PDB entry 8PQY | electron microscopy, 3.80 A resolution | chains A and C of the 3 polymer chains in the assembly

# Chain A
Name: Cytoplasmic dynein 1 heavy chain 1
Organism: Homo sapiens
Reference sequence: Q14204 (DYHC1_HUMAN); residue numbers follow UniProt; this construct covers 1-4646
Sequence (4646 residues; row label = number of the first residue in the row):
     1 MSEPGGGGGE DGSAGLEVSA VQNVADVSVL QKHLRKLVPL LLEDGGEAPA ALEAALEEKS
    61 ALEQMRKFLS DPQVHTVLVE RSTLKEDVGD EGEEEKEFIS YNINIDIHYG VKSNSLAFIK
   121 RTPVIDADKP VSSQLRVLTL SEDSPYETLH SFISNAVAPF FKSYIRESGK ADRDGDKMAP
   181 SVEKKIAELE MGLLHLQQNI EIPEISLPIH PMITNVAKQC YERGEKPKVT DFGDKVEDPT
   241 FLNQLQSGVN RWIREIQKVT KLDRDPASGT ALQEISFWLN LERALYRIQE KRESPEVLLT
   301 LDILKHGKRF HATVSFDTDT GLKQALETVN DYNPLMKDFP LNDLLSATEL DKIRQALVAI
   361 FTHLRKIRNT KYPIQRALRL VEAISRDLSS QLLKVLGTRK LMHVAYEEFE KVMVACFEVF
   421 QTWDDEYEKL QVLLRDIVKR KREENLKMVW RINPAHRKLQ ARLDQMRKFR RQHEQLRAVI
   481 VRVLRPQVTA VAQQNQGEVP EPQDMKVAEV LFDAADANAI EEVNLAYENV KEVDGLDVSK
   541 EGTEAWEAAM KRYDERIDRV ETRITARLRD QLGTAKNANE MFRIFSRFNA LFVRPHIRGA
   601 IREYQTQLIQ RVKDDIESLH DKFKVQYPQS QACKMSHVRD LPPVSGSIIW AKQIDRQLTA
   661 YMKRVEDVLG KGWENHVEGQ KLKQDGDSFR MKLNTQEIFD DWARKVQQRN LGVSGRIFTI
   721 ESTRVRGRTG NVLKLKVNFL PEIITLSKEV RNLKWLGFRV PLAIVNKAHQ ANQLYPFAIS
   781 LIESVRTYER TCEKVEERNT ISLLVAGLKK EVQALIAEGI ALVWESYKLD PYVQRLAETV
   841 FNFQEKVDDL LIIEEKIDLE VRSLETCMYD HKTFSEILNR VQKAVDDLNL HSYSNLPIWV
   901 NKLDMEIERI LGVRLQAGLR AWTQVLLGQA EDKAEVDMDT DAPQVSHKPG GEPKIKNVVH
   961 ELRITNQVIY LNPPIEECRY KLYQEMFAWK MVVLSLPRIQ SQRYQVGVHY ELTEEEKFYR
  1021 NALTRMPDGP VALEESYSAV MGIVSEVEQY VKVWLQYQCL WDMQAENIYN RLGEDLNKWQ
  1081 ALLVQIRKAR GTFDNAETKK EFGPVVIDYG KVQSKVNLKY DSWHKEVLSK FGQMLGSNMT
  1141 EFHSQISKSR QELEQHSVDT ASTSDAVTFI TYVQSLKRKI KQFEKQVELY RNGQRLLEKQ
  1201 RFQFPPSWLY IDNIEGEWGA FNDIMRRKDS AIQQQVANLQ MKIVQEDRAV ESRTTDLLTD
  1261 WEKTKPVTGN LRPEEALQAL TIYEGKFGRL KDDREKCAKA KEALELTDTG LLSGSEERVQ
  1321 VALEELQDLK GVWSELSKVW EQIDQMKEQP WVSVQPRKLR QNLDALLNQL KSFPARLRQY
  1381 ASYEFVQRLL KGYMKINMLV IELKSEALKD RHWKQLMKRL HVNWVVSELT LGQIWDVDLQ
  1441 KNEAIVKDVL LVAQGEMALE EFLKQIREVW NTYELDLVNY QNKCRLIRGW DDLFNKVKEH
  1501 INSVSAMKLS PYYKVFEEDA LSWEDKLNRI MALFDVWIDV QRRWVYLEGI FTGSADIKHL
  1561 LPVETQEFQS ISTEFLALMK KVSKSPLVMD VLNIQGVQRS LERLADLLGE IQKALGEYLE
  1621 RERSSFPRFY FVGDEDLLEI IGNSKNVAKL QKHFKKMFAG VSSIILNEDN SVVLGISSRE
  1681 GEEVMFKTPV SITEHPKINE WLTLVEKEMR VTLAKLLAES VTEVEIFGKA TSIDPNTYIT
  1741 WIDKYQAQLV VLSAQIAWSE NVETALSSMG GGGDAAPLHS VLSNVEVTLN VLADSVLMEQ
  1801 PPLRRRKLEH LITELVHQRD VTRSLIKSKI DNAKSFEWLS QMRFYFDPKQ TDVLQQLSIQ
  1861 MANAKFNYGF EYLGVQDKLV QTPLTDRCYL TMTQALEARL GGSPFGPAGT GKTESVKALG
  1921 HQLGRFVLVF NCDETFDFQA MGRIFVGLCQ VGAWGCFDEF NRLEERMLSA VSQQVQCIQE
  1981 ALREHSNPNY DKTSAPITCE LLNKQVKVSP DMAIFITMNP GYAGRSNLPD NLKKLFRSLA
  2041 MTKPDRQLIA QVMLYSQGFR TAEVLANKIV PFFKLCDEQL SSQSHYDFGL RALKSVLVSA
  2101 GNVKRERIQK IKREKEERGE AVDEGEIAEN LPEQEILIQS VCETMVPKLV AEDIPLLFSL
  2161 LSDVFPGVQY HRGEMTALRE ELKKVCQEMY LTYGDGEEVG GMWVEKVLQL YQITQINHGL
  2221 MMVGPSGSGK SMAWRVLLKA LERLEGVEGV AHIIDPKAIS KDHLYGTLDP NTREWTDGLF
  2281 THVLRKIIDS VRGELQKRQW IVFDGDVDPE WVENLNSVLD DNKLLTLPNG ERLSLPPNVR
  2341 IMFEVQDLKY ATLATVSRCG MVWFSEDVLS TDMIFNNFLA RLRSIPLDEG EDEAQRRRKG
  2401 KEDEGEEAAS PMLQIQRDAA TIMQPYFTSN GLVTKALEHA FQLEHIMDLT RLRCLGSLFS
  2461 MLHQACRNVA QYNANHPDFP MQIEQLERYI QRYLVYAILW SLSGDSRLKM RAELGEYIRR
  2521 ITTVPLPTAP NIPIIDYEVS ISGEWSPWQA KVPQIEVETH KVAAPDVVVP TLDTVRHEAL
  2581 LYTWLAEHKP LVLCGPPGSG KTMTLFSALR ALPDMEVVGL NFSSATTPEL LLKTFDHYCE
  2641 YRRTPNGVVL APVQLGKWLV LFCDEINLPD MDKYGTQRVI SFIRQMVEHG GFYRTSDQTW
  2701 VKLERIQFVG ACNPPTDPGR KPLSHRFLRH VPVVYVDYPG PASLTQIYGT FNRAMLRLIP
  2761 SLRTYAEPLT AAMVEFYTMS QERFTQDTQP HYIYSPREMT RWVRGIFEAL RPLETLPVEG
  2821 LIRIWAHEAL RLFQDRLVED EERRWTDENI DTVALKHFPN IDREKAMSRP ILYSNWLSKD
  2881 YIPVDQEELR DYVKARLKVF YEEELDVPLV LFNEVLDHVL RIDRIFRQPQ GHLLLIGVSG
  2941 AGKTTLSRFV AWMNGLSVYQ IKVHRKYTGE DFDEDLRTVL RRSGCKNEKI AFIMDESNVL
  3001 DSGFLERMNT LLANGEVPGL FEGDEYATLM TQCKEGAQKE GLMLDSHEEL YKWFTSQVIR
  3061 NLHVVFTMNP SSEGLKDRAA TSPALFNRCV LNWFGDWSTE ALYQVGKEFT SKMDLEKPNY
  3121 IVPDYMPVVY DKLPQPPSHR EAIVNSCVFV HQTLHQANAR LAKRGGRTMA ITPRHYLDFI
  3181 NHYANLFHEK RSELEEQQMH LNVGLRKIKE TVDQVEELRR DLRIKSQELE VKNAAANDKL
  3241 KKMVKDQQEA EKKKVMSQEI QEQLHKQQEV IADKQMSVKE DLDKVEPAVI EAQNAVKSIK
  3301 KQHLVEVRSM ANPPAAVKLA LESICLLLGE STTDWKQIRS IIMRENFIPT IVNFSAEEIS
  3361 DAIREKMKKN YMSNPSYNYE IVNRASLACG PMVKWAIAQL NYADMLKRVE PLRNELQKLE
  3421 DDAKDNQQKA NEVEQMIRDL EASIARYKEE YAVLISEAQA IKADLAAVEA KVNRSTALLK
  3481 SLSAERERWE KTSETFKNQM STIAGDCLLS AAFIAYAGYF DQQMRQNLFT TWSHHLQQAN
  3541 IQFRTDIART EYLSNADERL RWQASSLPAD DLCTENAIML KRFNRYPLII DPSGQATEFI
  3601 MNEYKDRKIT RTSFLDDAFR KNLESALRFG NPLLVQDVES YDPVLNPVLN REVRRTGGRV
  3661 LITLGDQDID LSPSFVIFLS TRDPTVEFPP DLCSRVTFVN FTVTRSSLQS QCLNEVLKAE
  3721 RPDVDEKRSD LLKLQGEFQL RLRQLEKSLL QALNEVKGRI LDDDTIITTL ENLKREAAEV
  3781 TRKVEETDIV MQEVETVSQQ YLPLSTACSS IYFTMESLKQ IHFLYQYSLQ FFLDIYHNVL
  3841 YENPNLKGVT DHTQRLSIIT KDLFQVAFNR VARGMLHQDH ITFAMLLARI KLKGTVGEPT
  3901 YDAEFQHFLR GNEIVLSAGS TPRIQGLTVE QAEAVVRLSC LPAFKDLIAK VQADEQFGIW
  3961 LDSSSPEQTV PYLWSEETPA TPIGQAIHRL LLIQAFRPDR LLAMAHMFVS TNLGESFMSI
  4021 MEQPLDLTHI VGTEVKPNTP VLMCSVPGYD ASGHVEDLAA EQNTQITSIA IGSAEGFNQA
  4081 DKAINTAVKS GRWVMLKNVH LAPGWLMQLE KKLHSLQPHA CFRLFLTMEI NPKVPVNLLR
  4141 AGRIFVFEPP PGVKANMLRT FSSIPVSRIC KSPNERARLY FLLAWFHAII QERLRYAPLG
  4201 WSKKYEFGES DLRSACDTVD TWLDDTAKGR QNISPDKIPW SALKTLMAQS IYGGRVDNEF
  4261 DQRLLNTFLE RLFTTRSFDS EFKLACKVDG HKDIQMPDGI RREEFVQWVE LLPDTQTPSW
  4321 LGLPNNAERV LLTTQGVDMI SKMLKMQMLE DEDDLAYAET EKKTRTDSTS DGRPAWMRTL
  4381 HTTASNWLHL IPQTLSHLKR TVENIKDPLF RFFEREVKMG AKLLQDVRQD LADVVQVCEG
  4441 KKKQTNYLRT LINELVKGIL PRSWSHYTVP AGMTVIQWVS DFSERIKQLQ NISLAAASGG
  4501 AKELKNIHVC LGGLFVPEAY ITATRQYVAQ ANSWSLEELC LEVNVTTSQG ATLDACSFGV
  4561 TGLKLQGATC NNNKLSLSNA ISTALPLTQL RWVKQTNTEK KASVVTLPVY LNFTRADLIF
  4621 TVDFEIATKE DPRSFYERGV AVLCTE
Unresolved in the structure: 1-1443, 1769-1774, 1988-1995, 2115-2127, 2390-2408, 3241-3449, 3847-3848, 3896, 3975-3977, 4351-4378, 4402, 4499-4501, 4546-4556, 4596-4602
Construct notes: engineered mutation Glu-1567 (Arg in Q14204), Glu-1610 (Lys in Q14204)
Metal / ion sites: Mg2+ site 1: Asp-1958 (together with ADP); Mg2+ site 2: Ser-2231, Glu-2344, Glu-2688 (together with ATP)
Residues lining bound ligands:
  - ADP (adenosine-5'-diphosphate), molecule 1: Leu-1879, Val-1880, Thr-1882, Thr-1885, Ala-1908, Gly-1909, Thr-1910, Gly-1911, Lys-1912, Thr-1913, Glu-1914, Asp-1958, Glu-1959, Ile-2049, Leu-2090, Arg-2091, Lys-2094, Asp-2320, Asp-2321, Arg-2358
  - ADP, molecule 2: Val-2567, Val-2568, Val-2569, Thr-2571, Thr-2574, Pro-2597, Gly-2598, Ser-2599, Gly-2600, Lys-2601, Thr-2602, Met-2603, Pro-2739, Ile-2747, Tyr-2748, Phe-2751, Pro-2796, Arg-2797, Thr-2800
  - ADP, molecule 3: Val-2907, Pro-2908, Leu-2909, Val-2910, Val-2938, Ser-2939, Gly-2940, Ala-2941, Gly-2942, Lys-2943, Thr-2944, Thr-2945, Asp-2995, Trp-3097, Arg-3174, Leu-3177, Asn-3650, Asp-3691
  - ATP (adenosine-5'-triphosphate): Tyr-2190, Leu-2191, Thr-2192, Trp-2203, Ser-2226, Gly-2227, Ser-2228, Gly-2229, Lys-2230, Ser-2231, Met-2232, Asp-2304, Glu-2344, Leu-2369, Met-2373, Asn-2377, Leu-2452, Arg-2684, Glu-2688, Arg-2726, Arg-2729
Swiss-Prot annotation at these positions:
  - binding site (ATP): Gly-1906 to Thr-1913, Gly-2224 to Ser-2231, Gly-2595 to Thr-2602, Gly-2937 to Thr-2944
  - modified residue: Ser-2 (N-acetylserine), Ser-70 (Phosphoserine), Lys-1125 (N6-acetyllysine), Ser-1230 (Phosphoserine), Lys-3480 (N6-acetyllysine), Ser-4162 (Phosphoserine), Lys-4283 (N6-acetyllysine), Thr-4366 (Phosphothreonine), Ser-4368 (Phosphoserine)
  - natural variant: Glu-94 (E94K: Found in a patient with spinal muscular atrophy; uncertain significance), Lys-129 (K129I: In CDCBM13), Arg-264 (R264L: In SMALED1), His-306 (H306R: In CMT2O and SMALED1), Ile-584 (I584L: In SMALED1), Arg-598 (R598C: In CMT2O and SMALED1), Thr-659 to Met-662 (deletion: In CDCBM13), Lys-671 (K671E: In SMALED1), Pro-776 (P776L: In SMALED1), Tyr-970 (Y970C: In SMALED1), Gly-1132 (G1132E: In SMALED1), Gln-1194 (Q1194R: In CMT2O), 8 further natural variant entries in UniProt

# Chain C
Name: Platelet-activating factor acetylhydrolase IB subunit beta
Organism: Homo sapiens
Reference sequence: P43034 (LIS1_HUMAN); numbering as in UniProt (aligned over 1-410)
Sequence (410 residues; numbered 1 to 410; the number before each row is that of its first residue):
     1 MVLSQRQRDE LNRAIADYLR SNGYEEAYSV FKKEAELDVN EELDKKYAGL LEKKWTSVIR
    61 LQKKVMELES KLNEAKEEFT SGGPLGQKRD PKEWIPRPPE KYALSGHRSP VTRVIFHPVF
   121 SVMVSASEDA TIKVWDYETG DFERTLKGHT DSVQDISFDH SGKLLASCSA DMTIKLWDFQ
   181 GFECIRTMHG HDHNVSSVAI MPNGDHIVSA SRDKTIKMWE VQTGYCVKTF TGHREWVRMV
   241 RPNQDGTLIA SCSNDQTVRV WVVATKECKA ELREHEHVVE CISWAPESSY SSISEATGSE
   301 TKKSGKPGPF LLSGSRDKTI KMWDVSTGMC LMTLVGHDNW VRGVLFHSGG KFILSCADDK
   361 TLRVWDYKNK RCMKTLNAHE HFVTSLDFHK TAPYVVTGSV DQTVKVWECR
Unresolved in the structure: 1-88, 298-306
Swiss-Prot annotation at these positions:
  - region: Met-1 to Asp-38 (Required for self-association and interaction with PAFAH1B2 and PAFAH1B3), Phe-388 to Arg-410 (Interaction with NDEL1)
  - modified residue: Lys-53 (N6-acetyllysine), Ser-109 (Phosphoserine)
  - natural variant: Phe-31 (F31S: In LIS1), His-149 (H149R: In LIS1), Gly-162 (G162S: In LIS1), Ser-169 (S169P: In SBH), Arg-241 (R241P: In SBH), His-277 (H277P: In LIS1), Asp-317 (D317H: In LIS1)

# Interface between chain A and chain C
Residue-residue contacts - 45 pairs, chain A then chain C:
  Asn-2875(A) with Lys-318(C), hydrogen bond (backbone-side chain)
  Trp-2876(A) with Asp-338(C); Asn-339(C)
  Leu-2877(A) with Asp-338(C)
  Ser-2878(A) with Asp-338(C)
  Lys-2879(A) with Val-335(C); Gly-336(C), hydrogen bond (side chain-backbone); His-337(C), hydrogen bond (side chain-backbone); Asp-338(C), salt bridge
  Glu-2888(A) with Lys-360(C), salt bridge
  Tyr-2892(A) with Asn-339(C), hydrogen bond; Phe-382(C), hydrophobic
  Ala-2895(A) with Phe-382(C), hydrophobic
  Arg-2896(A) with Trp-340(C); Asp-358(C), salt bridge; Phe-382(C)
  Lys-2898(A) with Glu-128(C), salt bridge
  Glu-2902(A) with Arg-212(C), hydrogen bond (backbone-side chain)
  Glu-2903(A) with Arg-212(C), hydrogen bond (backbone-side chain); Trp-236(C); Arg-238(C), salt bridge; Arg-316(C), salt bridge
  Trp-2952(A) with Arg-316(C); Trp-340(C), hydrophobic
  Met-2953(A) with His-277(C), hydrogen bond (backbone-side chain); Trp-340(C)
  Asn-2954(A) with His-277(C)
  Gly-2955(A) with Gln-256(C), hydrogen bond (backbone-side chain); His-277(C), hydrogen bond (backbone-side chain)
  Arg-2982(A) with Arg-234(C)
  Lys-2986(A) with Arg-273(C), hydrogen bond (backbone-side chain)
  Asn-2987(A) with Arg-273(C), hydrogen bond (backbone-side chain)
  Glu-2988(A) with Arg-234(C), salt bridge; Asp-255(C); Gln-256(C)
  Lys-2989(A) with Glu-276(C), salt bridge
  Lys-3039(A) with Arg-273(C)
  Thr-3656(A) with Met-172(C); Asp-192(C); His-193(C), hydrogen bond
  Gly-3657(A) with Asp-151(C); Ala-170(C)
  Gly-3658(A) with Asp-151(C)
  Arg-3659(A) with Met-172(C); Asp-192(C), salt bridge
Other interface residues (no listed pair), chain A (28 interface residues in all): Val-2899, Arg-3655
Other interface residues (no listed pair), chain C (29 interface residues in all): Pro-110, Arg-342, His-381

# In short
The interface between chain A and chain C involves 28 residues on one side and 29 on the other; the contacts
include 12 hydrogen bonds and 9 salt bridges. Polar pairs include Lys-2879(A)/Asp-338(C),
Glu-2888(A)/Lys-360(C) and Arg-2896(A)/Asp-358(C).
Chain A is Cytoplasmic dynein 1 heavy chain 1 and chain C is Platelet-activating factor acetylhydrolase IB
subunit beta, both from Homo sapiens; the structure, Cytoplasmic dynein-1 motor domain bound to LIS1, was
determined by electron microscopy, deposited together with 8PQW, 8PQZ, 8PR0, 8PR1, 8PR2, 8PR3 and 8PR4.
